4CX8 - chain A; structure by X-ray diffraction, 2.53 A resolution.

Chain A:
Name: Pseudorabies virus protease
Source organism: Suid herpesvirus 1
Notes: EC 3.4.21.97
UniProtKB: Q83417 (Q83417_9ALPH); residues 1-224 here = UniProt positions 1-224
Chain sequence (244 residues; each row starts with the number of its first residue; numbers below 1 keep their minus sign (Met-19 is residue -19)):
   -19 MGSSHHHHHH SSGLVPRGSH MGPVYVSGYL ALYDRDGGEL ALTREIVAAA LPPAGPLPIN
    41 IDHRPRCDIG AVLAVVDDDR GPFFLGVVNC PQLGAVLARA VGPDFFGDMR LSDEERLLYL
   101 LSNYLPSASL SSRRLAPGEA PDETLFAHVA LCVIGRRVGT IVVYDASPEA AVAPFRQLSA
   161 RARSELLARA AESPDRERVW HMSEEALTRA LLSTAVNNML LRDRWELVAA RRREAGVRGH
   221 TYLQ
Not modelled in the structure: -19 to 1, 16-20, 193-198
Sequence notes: expression tag (-19 to 0)
Swiss-Prot annotation at these positions:
  - active site (Charge relay system): His43, Ser109, His128

In short:
UniProt lists 3 active-site residues.
Chain A is Pseudorabies virus protease (Suid herpesvirus 1); the structure, Monomeric pseudorabies virus
protease pUL26N at 2.5 A resolution, was determined by X-ray diffraction (same publication as 4V08 and 4V0T).
